Entry 2JJ0 (X-ray diffraction, 2.80 A resolution); this record covers chains H and L of the 3 polymer chains in the assembly.

# Chain H
Molecule: Reaction center protein H chain
Source organism: Rhodobacter sphaeroides
UniProt: P0C0Y7 (RCEH_RHOSH); residue numbers follow UniProt; this construct covers 1-260
Sequence (260 residues; numbered 1 to 260; the number before each row is that of its first residue):
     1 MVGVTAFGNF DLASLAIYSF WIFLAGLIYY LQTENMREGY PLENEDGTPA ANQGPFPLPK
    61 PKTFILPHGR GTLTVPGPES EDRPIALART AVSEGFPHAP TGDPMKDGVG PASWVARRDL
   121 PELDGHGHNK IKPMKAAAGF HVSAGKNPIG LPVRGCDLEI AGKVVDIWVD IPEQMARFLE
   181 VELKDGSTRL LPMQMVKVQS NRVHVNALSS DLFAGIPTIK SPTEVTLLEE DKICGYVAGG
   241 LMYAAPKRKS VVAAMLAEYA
Disordered / not traced: 1-10, 246-260

# Chain L
Molecule: Reaction center protein L chain
Source organism: Rhodobacter sphaeroides
UniProt: P0C0Y8 (RCEL_RHOSH); residue numbers follow UniProt; this construct covers 1-281
Sequence (281 residues; row label = number of the first residue in the row):
     1 ALLSFERKYR VPGGTLVGGN LFDFWVGPFY VGFFGVATFF FAALGIILIA WSAVLQGTWN
    61 PQLISVYPPA LEYGLGGAPL AKGGLWQIIT ICATGAFVSW ALREVEICRK LGIGYHIPFA
   121 FAFAILAYLT LVLFRPVMMG AWGYAFPYGI WTHLDWVSNT GYTYGNFHYN PAHMIAISFF
   181 FTNALALALH GALVLSAANP EKGKEMRTPD HEDTFFRDLV GYSIGTLGIH RLGLLLSLSA
   241 VFFSALCMII TGTIWFDQWV DWWQWWVKLP WWANIPGGIN G
Ion coordination: bacteriochlorophyll a Mg site 1 near His153 (its only coordinating residue here); bacteriochlorophyll a Mg site 2 near His173 (its only coordinating residue here); Fe ion: His190, His230 (shared with 3 residues of chain M)
Small-molecule neighbours:
  - bacteriochlorophyll a (BCL), molecule 1: Ile46, Ile49, Tyr128, Leu131, Phe146, Ile150, Trp151, His153, Leu154, Trp156, Val157
  - bacteriochlorophyll a (BCL), molecule 2: Phe97, Phe121, Ala124, Ile125, Ala127, Tyr128, Leu131, Trp156, Val157, Ser158, Thr160, Gly161, Tyr162, Asn166, Phe167, His168, His173, Ala176, Ile177, Phe180, Phe181, Val241, Ser244, Ala245, Cys247, Met248
  - bacteriochlorophyll a (BCL), molecule 3: Val157, Tyr162, His168, Phe181
  - bacteriochlorophyll a (BCL), molecule 4: His168, Met174, Ile177, Ser178, Phe181, Thr182
  - bacteriopheophytin a (BPH), molecule 1: Phe41, Ala42, Gly45, Ile49, Ile89, Cys92, Ala93, Ala96, Phe97, Trp100, Glu104, Ile117, Ala120, Phe121, Phe123, Ala124, Tyr128, Phe146, Tyr148, Gly149, Ile150, His153, Phe180, Ser237, Leu238, Val241
  - bacteriopheophytin a (BPH), molecule 2: Phe181, Ala184, Leu185, Ala188, Leu189, Phe216, Leu219, Val220
  - ubiquinone-10 (U10): Ala186, Leu189, His190, Leu193, Val194, Glu212, Asp213, Phe216, Val220, Tyr222, Ser223, Ile224, Gly225, Thr226, Ile229

# How chain H and chain L interact
Pairs across the interface - 71 pairs, chain H then chain L:
  Gly39(H) - Leu3(L)
  Gly39(H) - Ser4(L)  hydrogen bond (backbone-backbone)
  Gly39(H) - Phe5(L)
  Tyr40(H) - Leu3(L)  hydrophobic
  Leu42(H) - Ala1(L)
  Leu42(H) - Leu2(L)
  Leu42(H) - Leu3(L)  hydrophobic
  Glu43(H) - Ala1(L)  hydrogen bond (backbone-backbone)
  Glu43(H) - Leu2(L)  hydrogen bond (backbone-backbone)
  Glu43(H) - Ser4(L)
  Glu45(H) - Arg7(L)
  Ala50(H) - Ala1(L)
  Lys62(H) - Asn199(L)  hydrogen bond
  Phe64(H) - Ala198(L)
  Phe64(H) - Met206(L)  hydrophobic
  Ile65(H) - Gly203(L)
  Ile65(H) - Lys204(L)
  Ile65(H) - Glu205(L)
  Ile65(H) - Met206(L)  hydrogen bond (backbone-backbone)
  Leu66(H) - Glu205(L)
  Leu66(H) - Met206(L)  hydrophobic
  Pro67(H) - Glu205(L)
  Pro67(H) - Met206(L)
  Glu79(H) - Ser4(L)
  Glu81(H) - Ser4(L)
  Glu81(H) - Phe5(L)
  Glu81(H) - Lys8(L)  salt bridge
  Arg83(H) - Lys8(L)
  Ile85(H) - Lys8(L)
  Leu87(H) - Arg7(L)
  Leu87(H) - Lys8(L)
  Ala88(H) - Arg7(L)
  Arg89(H) - Arg7(L)
  Glu94(H) - Ala1(L)
  Gly95(H) - Phe24(L)
  Gly95(H) - Trp25(L)  hydrogen bond (backbone-backbone)
  Phe96(H) - Phe24(L)  hydrophobic
  Pro97(H) - Arg10(L)
  Pro97(H) - Val11(L)
  Pro97(H) - Pro12(L)
  Pro97(H) - Asp23(L)
  Pro97(H) - Trp25(L)
  His98(H) - Arg7(L)  hydrogen bond
  His98(H) - Arg10(L)  hydrogen bond (backbone-backbone)
  His98(H) - Val11(L)
  His98(H) - Pro12(L)
  Val109(H) - Lys8(L)
  Gly110(H) - Lys8(L)  hydrogen bond (backbone-backbone)
  Gly110(H) - Tyr9(L)
  Gly110(H) - Val11(L)
  Pro111(H) - Val11(L)
  Pro111(H) - Lys110(L)
  Pro111(H) - Gly112(L)
  Ser113(H) - Lys8(L)
  Ser113(H) - Tyr9(L)
  Trp114(H) - Lys8(L)
  Asp124(H) - Asp210(L)
  Gly125(H) - Thr208(L)
  Gly125(H) - Asp210(L)  hydrogen bond (backbone-side chain)
  Pro172(H) - Asp210(L)
  Pro172(H) - Asp213(L)
  Glu173(H) - Thr226(L)  hydrogen bond
  Glu173(H) - Leu227(L)  hydrogen bond (side chain-backbone)
  Met175(H) - Leu227(L)  hydrophobic
  Ala238(H) - Gly112(L)
  Met242(H) - Pro12(L)
  Met242(H) - Gly13(L)
  Met242(H) - Gly14(L)
  Met242(H) - Arg109(L)
  Met242(H) - Lys110(L)
  Tyr243(H) - Val11(L)
Other interface residues (no listed pair), chain H (42 interface residues in all): Glu38, His68, Ala99, Pro100, Val115, Lys130
Other interface residues (no listed pair), chain L (33 interface residues in all): Leu111, Pro209, Gly225

# In short
42 residues of chain H face 33 of chain L across their interface; the contacts include 12 hydrogen bonds and 1
salt bridge. Among the polar pairs are Glu81(H)-Lys8(L), Lys62(H)-Asn199(L) and His98(H)-Arg7(L). Bound to
chain L: 4 copies of bacteriochlorophyll a, bacteriopheophytin a and ubiquinone-10.
Chain H is Reaction center protein H chain and chain L is Reaction center protein L chain, both from
Rhodobacter sphaeroides; the structure, Photosynthetic reaction center mutant with ala M248 replaced with trp
(chain M, AM248W), was determined by X-ray diffraction together with 2JIY from the same study.
